PDB entry 4OSF | X-ray diffraction, 1.62 A resolution | chains A and C of the 3 polymer chains in the assembly

Chain A (and C):
Molecule: Macrophage migration inhibitory factor
Organism: Homo sapiens
Notes: EC 5.3.2.1, 5.3.3.12; chain C of this document is another copy of the same molecule, construct and numbering; everything in this record applies to it too
UniProt: P14174 (MIF_HUMAN); numbering as in UniProt (aligned over 2-115)
Amino-acid sequence (114 residues; each row starts with the number of its first residue):
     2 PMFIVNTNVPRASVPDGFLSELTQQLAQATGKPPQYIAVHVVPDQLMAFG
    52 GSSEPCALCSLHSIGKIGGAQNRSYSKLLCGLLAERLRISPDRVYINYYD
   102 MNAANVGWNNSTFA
Covalently attached groups: N-(4-hydroxyphenethyl)methanethioamide (4MT) linked to Pro-2
UniProt features mapped onto this chain:
  - active site: Pro-2 (Proton acceptor)
  - binding site (substrate): Lys-33, Ile-65, Asn-98
  - modified residue: Lys-78 (N6-acetyllysine)
  - mutagenesis: Asn-111 (N111C: Causes formation of interchain disulfide bonds with Cys-81 from another subunit)

Interface between chain A and chain C:
Residue-residue contacts - 54 pairs, chain A then chain C:
  Met-3(A) / Asn-98(C)  hydrogen bond
  Val-15(A) / Leu-47(C)  hydrophobic
  Leu-20(A) / Leu-47(C)  hydrophobic
  Leu-20(A) / Met-48(C)
  Leu-20(A) / Ala-49(C)
  Pro-35(A) / Gly-51(C)
  Gln-36(A) / Gly-51(C)
  Tyr-37(A) / Tyr-96(C)  hydrogen bond (backbone-side chain)
  Ile-38(A) / Phe-50(C)
  Ile-38(A) / Gly-51(C)  hydrogen bond (backbone-backbone)
  Ala-39(A) / Ala-49(C)
  Ala-39(A) / Leu-59(C)  hydrophobic
  Ala-39(A) / Tyr-96(C)  hydrophobic
  Val-40(A) / Met-48(C)
  Val-40(A) / Ala-49(C)  hydrogen bond (backbone-backbone)
  His-41(A) / Asn-7(C)
  His-41(A) / Gln-46(C)  hydrogen bond
  His-41(A) / Leu-47(C)
  His-41(A) / Met-48(C)
  Val-42(A) / Leu-47(C)  hydrogen bond (backbone-backbone)
  Val-43(A) / Gln-46(C)
  His-63(A) / Asn-98(C)
  His-63(A) / Tyr-100(C)  hydrogen bond
  Met-102(A) / Asn-98(C)
  Ala-105(A) / Asn-73(C)  hydrogen bond (backbone-side chain)
  Asn-106(A) / Ile-68(C)
  Asn-106(A) / Asn-73(C)  hydrogen bond
  Asn-106(A) / Ile-97(C)
  Asn-106(A) / Asn-98(C)
  Asn-106(A) / Tyr-99(C)  hydrogen bond (backbone-backbone)
  Val-107(A) / Ile-97(C)
  Val-107(A) / Asn-98(C)
  Gly-108(A) / Ser-77(C)
  Gly-108(A) / Val-95(C)
  Gly-108(A) / Tyr-96(C)
  Gly-108(A) / Ile-97(C)  hydrogen bond (backbone-backbone)
  Gly-108(A) / Tyr-99(C)
  Trp-109(A) / Phe-50(C)
  Trp-109(A) / Asp-93(C)  hydrogen bond (side chain-backbone)
  Trp-109(A) / Val-95(C)
  Trp-109(A) / Tyr-96(C)
  Asn-110(A) / Pro-92(C)  hydrogen bond (backbone-backbone)
  Asn-110(A) / Asp-93(C)
  Asn-111(A) / Arg-74(C)
  Asn-111(A) / Ser-77(C)
  Asn-111(A) / Lys-78(C)  hydrogen bond (backbone-backbone)
  Asn-111(A) / Cys-81(C)  hydrogen bond (backbone-side chain)
  Asn-111(A) / Pro-92(C)
  Ser-112(A) / Arg-74(C)
  Ser-112(A) / Ser-77(C)  hydrogen bond (backbone-side chain)
  Thr-113(A) / Asn-73(C)
  Thr-113(A) / Arg-74(C)
  Thr-113(A) / Ser-77(C)
  Phe-114(A) / Tyr-96(C)  hydrophobic
Also at the interface, not in a pair above, chain A (27 interface residues in all): Ser-21, Thr-24, Ala-115
Also at the interface, not in a pair above, chain C (25 interface residues in all): Gly-52, Gly-82, Arg-94

In short:
27 residues of chain A face 25 of chain C across their interface, with 16 hydrogen bonds. Polar contacts
include Met-3(A)/Asn-98(C), Tyr-37(A)/Tyr-96(C) and His-41(A)/Gln-46(C). From UniProt: active-site residue
Pro-2(A), 3 substrate-binding residues and one mutagenesis site on chain A.
Chain A and chain C are both Macrophage migration inhibitory factor (Homo sapiens); the structure,
4-(2-isothiocyanatoethyl)phenol inhibitor complexed with Macrophage Migration Inhibitory Factor, was
determined by X-ray diffraction, deposited together with 3WNR, 3WNS and 3WNT.
